7KT7 - chains A and D of the 4 polymer chains in the assembly; structure by X-ray diffraction, 1.76 A resolution.

Chain A:
Name: DNA-directed DNA/RNA polymerase mu
Source organism: Homo sapiens
Notes: EC 2.7.7.7
UniProtKB: Q9NP87 (DPOLM_HUMAN); aligned to UniProt positions 132-494 over residues 132-494
Sequence (356 residues; row label = number of the first residue in the row; note: 12 numbers in that range are skipped by the numbering (no residue carries them; nothing is unmodelled there)):
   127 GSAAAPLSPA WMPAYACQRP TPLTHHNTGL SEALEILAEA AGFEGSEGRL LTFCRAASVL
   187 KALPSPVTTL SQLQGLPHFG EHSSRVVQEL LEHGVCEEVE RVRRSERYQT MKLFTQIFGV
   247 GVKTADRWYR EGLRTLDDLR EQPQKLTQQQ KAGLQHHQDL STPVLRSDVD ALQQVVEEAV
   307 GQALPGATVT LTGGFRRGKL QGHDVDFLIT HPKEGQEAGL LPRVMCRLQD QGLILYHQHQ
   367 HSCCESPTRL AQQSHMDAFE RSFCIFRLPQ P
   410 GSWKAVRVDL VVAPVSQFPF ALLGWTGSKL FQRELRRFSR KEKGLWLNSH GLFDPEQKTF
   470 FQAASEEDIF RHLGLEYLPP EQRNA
Disordered / not traced: 127-136, 366-383
Differences from the reference sequence: expression tag (127-131); linker (410)
Glycans and other covalent adducts: 2,3-dihydroxy-1,4-dithiobutane (DTT) linked to Cys180, Cys352
Metal / ion sites: Na+: Thr241, Ile243, Val246 (shared with 1 residue of chain P); Mg2+ site 1: Asp330, Asp332, Asp418 (together with 8-oxo-2'-deoxyguanosine-5'-triphosphate) (shared with 2 residues of chain P); Mg2+ site 2: Asp330, Asp332 (together with 8-oxo-2'-deoxyguanosine-5'-triphosphate, pyrophosphate) (shared with 1 residue of chain P)
Ligand contacts: 8-oxo-2'-deoxyguanosine-5'-triphosphate / pyrophosphate: Gly319, Gly320, Arg323, Lys325, Gln327, Gly328, His329, Asp330, Asp332, Gly433, Trp434, Thr435, Gly436, Ser437, Lys438, Gln441, Arg445
Curated features (UniProtKB/Swiss-Prot):
  - region: Arg323 to Asp332 (Involved in ssDNA binding)
  - binding site (Mg(2+)): Asp330, Asp332, Asp418
  - site: Gly433 (Responsible for the low discrimination between dNTP and rNTP)
Reported in the primary citation:
  - mutagenesis - K438D: unchanged catalytic activity on presence of Mn2+
  - mutagenesis - R445A: increased catalytic activity on dGTP misinsertion
  - mutagenesis - K438D: decreased catalytic activity on Mg2+-dependent dGTP:At
  - mutagenesis - K438D (23-fold): decreased catalytic activity on :Ct insertion

Chain D:
Molecule: 4-nt DNA strand
Sequence (4 nucleotides; each row starts with the number of its first residue):
     1 GCCG

How chain A and chain D interact:
Contacting residue pairs (14; chain A residue first):
  Gly174(A) with DG1(D), hydrogen bond to the base
  Arg175(A) with DG1(D), salt bridge to the phosphate
  Thr178(A) with DG1(D), hydrogen bond to the base; DC2(D), sugar contact
  Phe179(A) with DG1(D), sugar contact
  Pro203(A) with DC3(D), phosphate contact
  His204(A) with DC2(D), sugar contact; DC3(D), hydrogen bond to the phosphate
  Phe205(A) with DC3(D), phosphate contact
  Gly206(A) with DC2(D), hydrogen bond to the phosphate
  Glu207(A) with DC2(D), hydrogen bond to the phosphate
  His208(A) with DG1(D), salt bridge to the phosphate; DC2(D), hydrogen bond to the phosphate
  Ser209(A) with DC2(D), hydrogen bond to the phosphate
Other interface residues (no listed pair), chain A (14 interface residues in all): Ala140, Arg181, Leu202
Other interface residues (no listed pair), chain D (4 interface residues in all): DG4

In short:
Chain A and chain D form an interface of 14 and 4 residues respectively; the contacts include 7 hydrogen bonds
and 2 salt bridges. Polar contacts include Gly174(A)-DG1(D), Thr178(A)-DG1(D) and His204(A)-DC3(D). The paper
reports that R445A of chain A increases catalytic activity on dGTP misinsertion; K438D of chain A reduces
catalytic activity on Mg2+-dependent dGTP:At.
Here chain A is DNA-directed DNA/RNA polymerase mu (Homo sapiens) and chain D is a 4-nt DNA strand. Entry 7KT7
(DNA Polymerase Mu, 8-oxodGTP:At Reaction State Ternary Complex, 50 mM Mg2+ (60min)) was determined by X-ray
diffraction, deposited together with 7KSS, 7KST, 7KSU, 7KSV, 7KSW, 7KSX and 25 further entries.
